PDB entry 5WDU | X-ray diffraction, 7.00 A resolution (low resolution: residue-level contacts below are approximate; hydrogen-bond / salt-bridge calls are withheld) | chains A and J of the 21 polymer chains in the assembly

Chain A (and J):
Molecule: Envelope glycoprotein gp160
Organism: Human immunodeficiency virus 1
Notes: chain J of this document is another copy of the same molecule, construct and numbering; everything in this record applies to it too
UniProt: Q2N0S8 (Q2N0S8_9HIV1); residues 518-664 here correspond to UniProt positions 517-663 (UniProt number = residue number - 1)
Amino-acid sequence (147 residues; numbered 518 to 664; the number before each row is that of its first residue):
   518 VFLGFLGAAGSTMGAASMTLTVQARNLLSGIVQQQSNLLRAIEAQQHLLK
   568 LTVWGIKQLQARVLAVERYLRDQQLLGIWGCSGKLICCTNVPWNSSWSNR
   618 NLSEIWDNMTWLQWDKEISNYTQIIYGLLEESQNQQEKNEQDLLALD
Not modelled in the structure: 548-568
Disulfides: Cys598-Cys604
Covalent attachments: N-acetylglucosamine (NAG) linked to Asn611, Asn618, Asn637
Sequence notes: conflict Cys605 (Thr604 in Q2N0S8)

How chain A and chain J interact:
Pairs across the interface (23; chain A residue first):
  Phe519(A) - Glu648(J)
  Ser534(A) - Gln652(J)
  Met535(A) - Gln652(J)
  Leu537(A) - Gln652(J)
  Thr538(A) - Glu647(J)
  Thr538(A) - Glu648(J)
  Ala541(A) - Gln591(J)
  Arg542(A) - Glu647(J)
  Leu545(A) - Leu587(J)
  Leu545(A) - Arg588(J)
  Leu545(A) - Gln591(J)
  Gly547(A) - Glu584(J)
  Gly547(A) - Arg588(J)
  Gln575(A) - Gln577(J)
  Arg579(A) - Gln577(J)
  Arg579(A) - Val580(J)
  Arg579(A) - Glu584(J)
  Val583(A) - Glu584(J)
  Tyr586(A) - Gln591(J)
  Lys601(A) - Lys655(J)
  Leu602(A) - Asn651(J)
  Ile603(A) - Lys655(J)
  Cys605(A) - Asp659(J)
Interface residues without a listed pair, chain A (20 interface residues in all): Leu576, Leu587, Gly600
Interface residues without a listed pair, chain J (17 interface residues in all): Ile573, Leu576, Leu581, Arg585, Asn656

Overview:
Chain A and chain J form an interface of 20 and 17 residues respectively. Covalently linked
N-acetylglucosamine: at Asn611(A), Asn618(A) and Asn637(A).
Both chains are Envelope glycoprotein gp160 (Human immunodeficiency virus 1). Entry 5WDU (HIV-1 Env BG505
SOSIP.664 H72C-H564C trimer in complex with bNAbs PGT122 Fab, 35O22 Fab and NIH45-46 ...) was determined by
X-ray diffraction.
